PDB entry 6OJ4 | electron microscopy, 3.30 A resolution | chains D and P of the 11 polymer chains in the assembly

[Chain D]
Protein: Inner capsid protein VP2
Source organism: Rotavirus A (strain RVA/Monkey/United States/RRV/1975/G3P5B[3])
UniProt: B3F2X3 (B3F2X3_ROTRH); numbering as in UniProt (aligned over 1-887)
Sequence (887 residues; numbered 1 to 887; the number before each row is that of its first residue):
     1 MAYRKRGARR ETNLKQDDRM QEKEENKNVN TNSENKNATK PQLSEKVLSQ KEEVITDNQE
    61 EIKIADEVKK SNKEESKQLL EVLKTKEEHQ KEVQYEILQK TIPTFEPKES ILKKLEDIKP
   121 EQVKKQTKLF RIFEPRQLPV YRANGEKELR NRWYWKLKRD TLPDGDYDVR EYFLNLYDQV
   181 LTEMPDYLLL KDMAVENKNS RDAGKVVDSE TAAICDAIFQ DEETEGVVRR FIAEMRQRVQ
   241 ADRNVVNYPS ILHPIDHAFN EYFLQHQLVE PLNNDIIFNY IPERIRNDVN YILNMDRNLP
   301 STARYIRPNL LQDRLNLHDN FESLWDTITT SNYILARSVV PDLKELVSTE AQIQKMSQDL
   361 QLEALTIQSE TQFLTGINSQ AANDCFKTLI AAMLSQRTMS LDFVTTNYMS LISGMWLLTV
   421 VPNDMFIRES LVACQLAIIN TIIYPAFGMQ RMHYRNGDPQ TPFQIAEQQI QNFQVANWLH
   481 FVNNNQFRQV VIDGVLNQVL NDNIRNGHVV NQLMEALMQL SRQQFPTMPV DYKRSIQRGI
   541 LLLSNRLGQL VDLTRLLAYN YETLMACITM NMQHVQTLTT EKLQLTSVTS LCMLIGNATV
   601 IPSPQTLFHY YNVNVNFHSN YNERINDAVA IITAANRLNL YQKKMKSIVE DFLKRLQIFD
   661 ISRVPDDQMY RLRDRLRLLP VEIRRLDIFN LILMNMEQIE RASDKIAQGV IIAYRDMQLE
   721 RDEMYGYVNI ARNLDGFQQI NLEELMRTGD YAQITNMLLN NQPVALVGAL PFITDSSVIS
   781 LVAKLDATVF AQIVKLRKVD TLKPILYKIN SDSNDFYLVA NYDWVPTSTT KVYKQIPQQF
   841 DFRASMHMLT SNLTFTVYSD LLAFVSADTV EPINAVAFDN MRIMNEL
Unresolved in the structure: 1-60

[Chain P]
Protein: RNA-directed RNA polymerase
Source organism: Rotavirus A (strain RVA/Monkey/United States/RRV/1975/G3P5B[3])
Notes: EC 2.7.7.48
UniProt: B3F2X2 (B3F2X2_ROTRH); numbering as in UniProt (aligned over 1-1088)
Sequence (1088 residues; each row starts with the number of its first residue):
     1 MGKYNLILSE YLSFIYNSQS AVQIPIYYSS NSELENRCIE FHSKCLENSK NGLSLKKLFV
    61 EYSDVIENAT LLSILSYSYD KYNAVERKLV KYAKGKPLEA DLTVNELDYE NNKITSELFP
   121 TAEEYTDLLM DPAILTSLSS NLNAVMFWLE KHENDVAEKL KIYKRRLDLF TIVASTVNKY
   181 GVPRHNAKYR YEYEVMKDKP YYLVTWANSS IEMLMSVFSH EDYLIARELI VLSYSNRSTL
   241 AKLVSSPMSI LVALVDINGT FITNEELELE FSNKYVRAIV PDQTFDELKQ MLDNMRKAGL
   301 TDIPKMIQDW LVDCSIEKFP LMAKIYSWSF HVGFRKQKML DAALDQLKTE YTEDVDDEMY
   361 REYTMLIRDE VVKMLEEPVK HDDHLLQDSE LAGLLSMSSA SNGESRQLKF GRKTIFSTKK
   421 NMHVMDDMAN GRYTPGIIPP VNVDKPIPLG RRDVPGRRTR IIFILPYEYF IAQHAVVEKM
   481 LIYAKHTREY AEFYSQSNQL LSYGDVTRFL SNNSMVLYTD VSQWDSSQHN TQPFRKGIIM
   541 GLDMLANMTN DARVIQTLNL YKQTQINLMD SYVQIPDGNV IKKIQYGAVA SGEKQTKAAN
   601 SIANLALIKT VLSRISNKYS FATKIIRVDG DDNYAVLQFN TEVTKQMVQD VSNDVRETYA
   661 RMNTKVKALV STVGIEIAKR YIAGGKIFFR AGINLLNNEK KGQSTQWDQA AVLYSNYIVN
   721 RLRGFETDRE FILTKIMQMT SVAITGSLRL FPSERVLTTN STFKVFDSED FIIEYGTTDD
   781 EVYIQRAFMS LSSQKSGIAD EIAASSTFKN YVSRLSEQLL FSKNNIVSRG IALTEKAKLN
   841 SYAPISLEKR RAQISALLTM LQKPVTFKSS KITINDILRD IKPFFTVNEA HLPIQYQKFM
   901 PTLPDNVQYI IQCIGSRTYQ IEDDGSKSAI SRLISKYSVY KPSIEELYKV ISLHENEIQL
   961 YLISLGIPKI DADTYVGSKI YSQDKYRILE SYVYNLLSIN YGCYQLFDFN SPDLEKLIRI
  1021 PFKGKIPAVT FILHLYAKLE VINHAIKNGS WISLFCNYPK SEMIKLWKKM WNITSLRSPY
  1081 TNANFFQD
Unresolved in the structure: 1, 1088
What the authors report for this chain:
  - conformationally variable residues (loop rearrangement, order/disorder transition): F261 to F271, Q499 to R508

[Interface between chain D and chain P]
Contacting residue pairs - 15 pairs, chain D then chain P:
  E74(D) - P1059(P)
  E74(D) - K1060(P)
  E74(D) - S1061(P)  hydrogen bond
  K77(D) - S1061(P)
  Q78(D) - K1060(P)
  Q78(D) - S1061(P)  hydrogen bond (backbone-side chain)
  Q78(D) - I1064(P)
  E81(D) - S1061(P)
  E81(D) - I1064(P)
  E81(D) - K1065(P)  salt bridge
  K84(D) - K1065(P)
  T85(D) - I1064(P)
  T85(D) - K1068(P)  hydrogen bond
  Y95(D) - H954(P)
  I367(D) - K979(P)
Other interface residues (no listed pair), chain D (9 interface residues in all): V82

[Overview]
9 residues of chain D face 8 of chain P across their interface; the contacts include 3 hydrogen bonds and 1
salt bridge. Among the polar pairs are E81(D)-K1065(P), E74(D)-S1061(P) and Q78(D)-S1061(P). From the paper:
conformational variability at F261(P) and Q499(P).
Here chain D is Inner capsid protein VP2 and chain P is RNA-directed RNA polymerase, both from Rotavirus A
(strain RVA/Monkey/United States/RRV/1975/G3P5B[3]). Entry 6OJ4 (In situ structure of rotavirus VP1
RNA-dependent RNA polymerase (DLP)) was determined by electron microscopy (same publication as 6OJ3, 6OJ5 and
6OJ6).
